2XMS - chain A; structure by X-ray diffraction, 2.15 A resolution.

Chain A:
Molecule: Protein NDRG2
Organism: Homo sapiens
Notes: fragment: alpha-beta hydrolase domain, residues 24-304
UniProt: Q9UN36 (NDRG2_HUMAN); residue numbers follow UniProt; this construct covers 24-304
Sequence (281 residues; numbered 24 to 304; the number before each row is that of its first residue):
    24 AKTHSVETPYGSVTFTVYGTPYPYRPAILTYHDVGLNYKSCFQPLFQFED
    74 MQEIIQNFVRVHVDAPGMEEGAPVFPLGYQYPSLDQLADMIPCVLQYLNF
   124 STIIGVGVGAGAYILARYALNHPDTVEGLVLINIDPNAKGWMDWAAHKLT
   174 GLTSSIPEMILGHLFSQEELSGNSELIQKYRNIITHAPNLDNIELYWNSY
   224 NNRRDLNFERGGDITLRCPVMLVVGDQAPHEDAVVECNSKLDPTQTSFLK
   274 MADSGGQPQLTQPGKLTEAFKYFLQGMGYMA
Sequence notes: conflict Tyr45 (Lys in Q9UN36), Tyr47 (Lys in Q9UN36)
What the authors report for this chain:
  - mutagenesis - L172D: abolished signaling (TCF/LEF activity)

In short:
From the paper: L172D abolishes signaling (TCF/LEF activity).
Chain A is Protein NDRG2 (Homo sapiens); the structure, Crystal structure of human NDRG2 protein provides
insight into its role as a tumor suppressor, was determined by X-ray diffraction, deposited together with
2XMQ, 2XMR and 2QMQ.
